7VCI - chains M and R of the 21 polymer chains in the assembly; structure by electron microscopy, 8.10 A resolution (very low resolution: no residue pairs are listed; an interface is given only as per-side residue counts).

[Chain M]
Molecule: Nup160
Organism: Xenopus laevis
Chain sequence (1439 residues; row label = number of the first residue in the row):
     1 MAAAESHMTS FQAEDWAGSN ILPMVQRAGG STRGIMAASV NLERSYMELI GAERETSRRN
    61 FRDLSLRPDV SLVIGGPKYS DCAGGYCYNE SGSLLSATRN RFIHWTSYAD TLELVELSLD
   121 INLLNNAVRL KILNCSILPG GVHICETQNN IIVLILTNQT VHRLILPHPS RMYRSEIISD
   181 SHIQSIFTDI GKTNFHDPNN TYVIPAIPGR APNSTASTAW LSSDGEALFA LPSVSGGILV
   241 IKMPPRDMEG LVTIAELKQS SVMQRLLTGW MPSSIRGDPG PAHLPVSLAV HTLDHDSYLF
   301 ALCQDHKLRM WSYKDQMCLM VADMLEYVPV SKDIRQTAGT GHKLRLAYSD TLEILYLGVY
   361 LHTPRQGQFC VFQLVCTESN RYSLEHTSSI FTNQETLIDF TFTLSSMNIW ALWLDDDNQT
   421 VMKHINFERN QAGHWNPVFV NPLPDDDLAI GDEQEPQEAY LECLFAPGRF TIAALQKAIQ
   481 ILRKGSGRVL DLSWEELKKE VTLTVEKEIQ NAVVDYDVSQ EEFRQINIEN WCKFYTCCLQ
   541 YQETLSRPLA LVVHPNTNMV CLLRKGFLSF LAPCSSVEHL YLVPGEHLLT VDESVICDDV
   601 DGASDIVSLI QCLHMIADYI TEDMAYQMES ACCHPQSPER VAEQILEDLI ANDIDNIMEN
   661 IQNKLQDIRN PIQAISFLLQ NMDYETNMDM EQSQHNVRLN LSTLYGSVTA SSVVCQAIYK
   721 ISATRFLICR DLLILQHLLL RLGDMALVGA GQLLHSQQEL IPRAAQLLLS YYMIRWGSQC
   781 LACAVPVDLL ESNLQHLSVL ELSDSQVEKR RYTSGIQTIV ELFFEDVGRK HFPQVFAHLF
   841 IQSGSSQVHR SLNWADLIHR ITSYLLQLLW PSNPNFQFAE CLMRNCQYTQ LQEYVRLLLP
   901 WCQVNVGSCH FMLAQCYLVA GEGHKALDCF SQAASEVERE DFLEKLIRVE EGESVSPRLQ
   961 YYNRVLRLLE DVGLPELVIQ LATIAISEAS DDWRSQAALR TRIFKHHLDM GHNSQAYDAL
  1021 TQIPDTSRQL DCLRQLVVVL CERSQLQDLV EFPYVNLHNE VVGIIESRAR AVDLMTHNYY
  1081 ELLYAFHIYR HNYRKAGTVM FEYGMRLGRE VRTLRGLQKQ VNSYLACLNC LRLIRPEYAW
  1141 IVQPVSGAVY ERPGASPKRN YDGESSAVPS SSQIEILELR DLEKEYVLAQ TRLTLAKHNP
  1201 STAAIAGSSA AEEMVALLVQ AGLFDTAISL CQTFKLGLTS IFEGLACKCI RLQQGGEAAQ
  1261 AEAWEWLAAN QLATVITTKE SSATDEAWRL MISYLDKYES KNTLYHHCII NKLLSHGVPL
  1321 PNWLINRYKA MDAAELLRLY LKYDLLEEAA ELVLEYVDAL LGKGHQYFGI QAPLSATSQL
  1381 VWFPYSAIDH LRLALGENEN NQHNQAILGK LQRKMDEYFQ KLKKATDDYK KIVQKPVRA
Unresolved in the structure: 1-38, 1433-1439

[Chain R]
Molecule: outer Nup133
Organism: Xenopus laevis
Reference sequence: A0A1L8H1I9 (A0A1L8H1I9_XENLA); residues 1-1140 here = UniProt positions 1-1140
Chain sequence (1140 residues; row label = number of the first residue in the row):
     1 MFPSPRAQGM GSARRPFNSR LTGGRKALGP GVTASSSPSA LYSPVGRRVS ASGARSTPSR
    61 VYLHPAASET VNYNVQLFGS SLPVKVMEAL SNASADEPMA ACIHEGGWAW LACNDRLIIW
   121 KISHSSSAKL MVCKELPLPL SDSEWSADLV DICAQTGDPA AAQSVALMAA TPEGSSRYWP
   181 NILHEGTYIE SYTEFGSSLC AFVTAVKGNS FILSSEKNQL VRLTPDASGK MNQRVLPQGQ
   241 GMLSGIGRRV STLFGILSPA VESTLCSVLW DKGDCFYTLT DSSINKWDLD DTSESQVLNW
   301 DMSRVLREYI SDAIWGSESD YDDIKAGINI NYLSLNQNCD GLVILSAAWH PGDNPCQIYY
   361 TLVTVKDEGY NISDEITVEV TQFNPVFQAR GMQLCQLVVP NFSSQACYLY TQEMIFACST
   421 GTGRSTLPQE KIPFEAQGDN IVGAGSCEGW PVFFIRKSGM LTVVARETAS VLPEHMEESL
   481 SSVSKSSRQA VVKDSRPDQI AHDDKTKHLK AAFLRYCRKD ILGAQSMVDS LFSDSDMEPD
   541 DELDLAVNQI SVDLIDDYPA SDPRWAESVP EEAAGFSNTS LILLHQLEDK MKAHSFFVDF
   601 LHQVGLFSRL STCQTKGMLV ATRLLLSEHA EKLSAAIVLK NHHAKLPVLV NSAIQLALDK
   661 RMCTVPQNLT AADVYFREVS QMEIIFECLV DKEEADLEST SIDSVEWANI VVNVNTILKD
   721 MLHVACQYRQ SKNSLYKNES GIQEPEHVPW TASSGTAGIR SVVTRQHGII LKVYPQADSG
   781 LRTILIEQLA ALLNYLLDDY VTQLKSIDKL ANEERYNILE MEYAQKRSEL LSPLLILGQY
   841 AWASNLAEKY CDFDILVQIC EMTDNQSRLQ RYMTLFAEQN FSDFLFRWYL EKGKRGKLLS
   901 QPASQHGQLA AFLQAHDHLS WLHELNSQEF EKAHRTLQTL ANMETRYFCK KKTLLGLSKL
   961 AALASDFQED VLQEKVEEIA EQEHFLLHQE TLPKKLLEEK QLDLNAMPVL APFQLIQLYV
  1021 CEENKRANEN DFMKALDLLE YIGDDSEVDV EELKLEILCK AIKRDEWSAT DGKDDPIEAT
  1081 KDSIFVKVLQ NLLNKGIELK GYLPKAETLL QSEELNSLKT NSYFEFSLKA NYECYMKMQS
Unresolved in the structure: 1-58

[Chain M / chain R interface]
At this resolution (8 A) residue pairs are not listed: 73 residues of chain M and 59 of chain R lie at the interface.

[Overview]
73 residues of chain M and 59 residues of chain R are in contact.
Here chain M is Nup160 and chain R is outer Nup133, both from Xenopus laevis. Entry 7VCI (Structure of Xenopus
laevis NPC nuclear ring asymmetric unit) was determined by electron microscopy (same publication as 7VOP).
